Entry 3N7B (X-ray diffraction, 2.65 A resolution); this record covers chains A and B of the 4 polymer chains in the assembly.

[Chain A (and B)]
Molecule: SgraIR restriction enzyme
Source organism: Streptomyces griseus
Notes: EC 3.1.21.4; chain B of this document is another copy of the same molecule, construct and numbering; everything in this record applies to it too
Reference sequence: Q9F6L0 (Q9F6L0_STRGR); residue numbers follow UniProt; this construct covers 2-339
Amino-acid sequence (338 residues; each row starts with the number of its first residue):
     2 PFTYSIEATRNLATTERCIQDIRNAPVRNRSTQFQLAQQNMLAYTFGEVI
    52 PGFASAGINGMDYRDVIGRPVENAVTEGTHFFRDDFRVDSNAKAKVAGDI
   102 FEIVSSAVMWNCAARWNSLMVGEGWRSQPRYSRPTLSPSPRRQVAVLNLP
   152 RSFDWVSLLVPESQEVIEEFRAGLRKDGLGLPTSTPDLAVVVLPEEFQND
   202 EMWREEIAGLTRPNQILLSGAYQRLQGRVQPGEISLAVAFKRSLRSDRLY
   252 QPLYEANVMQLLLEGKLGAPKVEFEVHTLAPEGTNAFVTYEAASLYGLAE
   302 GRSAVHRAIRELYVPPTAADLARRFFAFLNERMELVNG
Disordered / not traced: 301-302 (chain B: 177-178, 303-305)
Construct notes: engineered mutation Asp63 (Asn in Q9F6L0)
Bound ions: Ca2+ site 1: Asp90 (shared with Asp90(B) of chain B); Ca2+ site 2: Asp188, Phe241 (shared with 1 residue of chain C; 1 residue of chain D)
From the paper describing this entry:
  - Ca2+ coordination: Asp90
  - specificity-determining residues: Lys96 (citing earlier work)

[Interface between chain A and chain B]
Pairs across the interface (48; chain A residue first):
  Ser91(A) with Asn92(B)
  Asn92(A) with Ser91(B), hydrogen bond; Asn92(B), hydrogen bond
  Phe171(A) with Leu299(B), hydrophobic
  Leu175(A) with Leu299(B), hydrophobic
  Gly179(A) with Arg308(B)
  Leu180(A) with Glu292(B); Val306(B), hydrophobic; His307(B); Arg308(B)
  Gly181(A) with Glu292(B), hydrogen bond (backbone-backbone); Ala293(B); Ala294(B), hydrogen bond (backbone-backbone)
  Leu182(A) with Leu296(B), hydrophobic
  Pro183(A) with Val289(B)
  Tyr251(A) with Tyr251(B); Gln252(B); Tyr255(B), hydrophobic
  Gln252(A) with Tyr251(B)
  Leu254(A) with Tyr255(B), hydrophobic
  Tyr255(A) with Tyr251(B), hydrophobic; Leu254(B); Asn258(B); Ala293(B)
  Asn258(A) with Tyr255(B); Leu296(B)
  Leu262(A) with Leu296(B), hydrophobic; Leu299(B), hydrophobic
  Val289(A) with Pro183(B)
  Glu292(A) with Gly179(B); Leu180(B); Gly181(B), hydrogen bond (backbone-backbone)
  Ala293(A) with Gly181(B); Tyr255(B)
  Ala294(A) with Gly181(B), hydrogen bond (backbone-backbone)
  Leu296(A) with Leu182(B), hydrophobic; Tyr255(B); Leu262(B)
  Tyr297(A) with Leu296(B); Leu299(B), hydrogen bond (side chain-backbone); Ala300(B)
  Leu299(A) with Phe171(B), hydrophobic; Leu175(B), hydrophobic; Leu182(B), hydrophobic
  Ala300(A) with Ala300(B), hydrophobic
  Val306(A) with Leu180(B), hydrophobic
  His307(A) with Leu180(B)
  Arg308(A) with Gly179(B), hydrogen bond (side chain-backbone)
Also at the interface, not in a pair above, chain A (31 interface residues in all): Asp90, Ser185, Asp248, Val259, Thr290
Also at the interface, not in a pair above, chain B (29 interface residues in all): Asp90, Ser185, Asp248, Tyr297

[Summary]
31 residues of chain A and 29 residues of chain B are in contact, with 8 hydrogen bonds. Polar contacts
include Asn92(A)-Ser91(B), Asn92(A)-Asn92(B) and Tyr297(A)-Leu299(B). The Ca2+ site 2 is built by Asp188(A)
and Phe241(A). From the paper: Ca2+ coordination by Asp90(A); the specificity determinant Lys96(A).
Both chains are SgraIR restriction enzyme (Streptomyces griseus). Entry 3N7B (SgrAI bound to secondary site
DNA and Ca(II)) was determined by X-ray diffraction (same publication as 3MQY and 3N78).
